Entry 3VHS (X-ray diffraction, 1.90 A resolution); this record covers chains A and B.

# Chain A (and B)
Molecule: ATPase WRNIP1
Organism: Homo sapiens
Notes: fragment: ubiquitin-binding zinc finger domain; chain B of this document is another copy of the same molecule, construct and numbering; everything in this record applies to it too
UniProt: Q96S55 (WRIP1_HUMAN); residues 17-40 here = UniProt positions 17-40
Chain sequence (29 residues; each row starts with the number of its first residue):
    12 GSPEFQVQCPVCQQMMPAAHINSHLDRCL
Disordered / not traced: 12-15 (chain B: 12-14)
Sequence notes: expression tag (12-16)
Curated features (UniProtKB/Swiss-Prot):
  - binding site (Zn(2+)): Cys20, Cys23, His31, His35, Cys39
Bound ions: Zn2+ site 1: Cys20, Cys23, His35; Na+ site 1: Met26 (shared with Asp37(B) of chain B); Zn2+ site 2: His31 (shared with Cys20(B), Cys23(B), His35(B) of chain B); Na+ site 2: Asp37, Leu40

# Chain A / chain B interface
Pairs across the interface (16; chain A residue first):
  Gln25(A) - Asp37(B)
  Gln25(A) - Arg38(B)  hydrogen bond (side chain-backbone)
  Gln25(A) - Leu40(B)
  Met26(A) - Asp37(B)
  Met27(A) - Asp37(B)
  Pro28(A) - His35(B)
  Ala30(A) - Cys23(B)  hydrophobic
  His31(A) - Cys20(B)
  His31(A) - Val22(B)
  His31(A) - Cys23(B)  hydrogen bond
  His31(A) - His35(B)  hydrogen bond
  His31(A) - Leu36(B)
  Ser34(A) - Val22(B)
  His35(A) - Arg38(B)
  Arg38(A) - Cys39(B)
  Cys39(A) - Cys39(B)  disulfide
Other interface residues (no listed pair), chain A (11 interface residues in all): Cys23
Cross-chain cystine bridges: Cys39(A)-Cys39(B)

# Overview
11 residues of chain A face 9 of chain B across their interface; the contacts include 1 disulfide bond and 3
hydrogen bonds. Among the polar pairs are Gln25(A)-Arg38(B), His31(A)-Cys23(B) and His31(A)-His35(B). Curated
annotation (UniProt) lists 5 Zn2+-binding residues on chain A.
Chain A and chain B are both ATPase WRNIP1 (Homo sapiens); the structure, Crystal structure of UBZ of human
WRNIP1, was determined by X-ray diffraction, deposited together with 4Z4K, 4Z4M and 3WUP.
